Entry 8XKS (electron microscopy, 3.20 A resolution); this record covers chains E and F of the 20 polymer chains in the assembly.

== Chain E ==
Protein: Uncharacterized 341.7 kDa protein in psbD-psbC intergenic region
Organism: Chlamydomonas reinhardtii
UniProt: Q32065 (YCX9_CHLRE); numbering as in UniProt (aligned over 1-2971)
Sequence (2971 residues; each row starts with the number of its first residue):
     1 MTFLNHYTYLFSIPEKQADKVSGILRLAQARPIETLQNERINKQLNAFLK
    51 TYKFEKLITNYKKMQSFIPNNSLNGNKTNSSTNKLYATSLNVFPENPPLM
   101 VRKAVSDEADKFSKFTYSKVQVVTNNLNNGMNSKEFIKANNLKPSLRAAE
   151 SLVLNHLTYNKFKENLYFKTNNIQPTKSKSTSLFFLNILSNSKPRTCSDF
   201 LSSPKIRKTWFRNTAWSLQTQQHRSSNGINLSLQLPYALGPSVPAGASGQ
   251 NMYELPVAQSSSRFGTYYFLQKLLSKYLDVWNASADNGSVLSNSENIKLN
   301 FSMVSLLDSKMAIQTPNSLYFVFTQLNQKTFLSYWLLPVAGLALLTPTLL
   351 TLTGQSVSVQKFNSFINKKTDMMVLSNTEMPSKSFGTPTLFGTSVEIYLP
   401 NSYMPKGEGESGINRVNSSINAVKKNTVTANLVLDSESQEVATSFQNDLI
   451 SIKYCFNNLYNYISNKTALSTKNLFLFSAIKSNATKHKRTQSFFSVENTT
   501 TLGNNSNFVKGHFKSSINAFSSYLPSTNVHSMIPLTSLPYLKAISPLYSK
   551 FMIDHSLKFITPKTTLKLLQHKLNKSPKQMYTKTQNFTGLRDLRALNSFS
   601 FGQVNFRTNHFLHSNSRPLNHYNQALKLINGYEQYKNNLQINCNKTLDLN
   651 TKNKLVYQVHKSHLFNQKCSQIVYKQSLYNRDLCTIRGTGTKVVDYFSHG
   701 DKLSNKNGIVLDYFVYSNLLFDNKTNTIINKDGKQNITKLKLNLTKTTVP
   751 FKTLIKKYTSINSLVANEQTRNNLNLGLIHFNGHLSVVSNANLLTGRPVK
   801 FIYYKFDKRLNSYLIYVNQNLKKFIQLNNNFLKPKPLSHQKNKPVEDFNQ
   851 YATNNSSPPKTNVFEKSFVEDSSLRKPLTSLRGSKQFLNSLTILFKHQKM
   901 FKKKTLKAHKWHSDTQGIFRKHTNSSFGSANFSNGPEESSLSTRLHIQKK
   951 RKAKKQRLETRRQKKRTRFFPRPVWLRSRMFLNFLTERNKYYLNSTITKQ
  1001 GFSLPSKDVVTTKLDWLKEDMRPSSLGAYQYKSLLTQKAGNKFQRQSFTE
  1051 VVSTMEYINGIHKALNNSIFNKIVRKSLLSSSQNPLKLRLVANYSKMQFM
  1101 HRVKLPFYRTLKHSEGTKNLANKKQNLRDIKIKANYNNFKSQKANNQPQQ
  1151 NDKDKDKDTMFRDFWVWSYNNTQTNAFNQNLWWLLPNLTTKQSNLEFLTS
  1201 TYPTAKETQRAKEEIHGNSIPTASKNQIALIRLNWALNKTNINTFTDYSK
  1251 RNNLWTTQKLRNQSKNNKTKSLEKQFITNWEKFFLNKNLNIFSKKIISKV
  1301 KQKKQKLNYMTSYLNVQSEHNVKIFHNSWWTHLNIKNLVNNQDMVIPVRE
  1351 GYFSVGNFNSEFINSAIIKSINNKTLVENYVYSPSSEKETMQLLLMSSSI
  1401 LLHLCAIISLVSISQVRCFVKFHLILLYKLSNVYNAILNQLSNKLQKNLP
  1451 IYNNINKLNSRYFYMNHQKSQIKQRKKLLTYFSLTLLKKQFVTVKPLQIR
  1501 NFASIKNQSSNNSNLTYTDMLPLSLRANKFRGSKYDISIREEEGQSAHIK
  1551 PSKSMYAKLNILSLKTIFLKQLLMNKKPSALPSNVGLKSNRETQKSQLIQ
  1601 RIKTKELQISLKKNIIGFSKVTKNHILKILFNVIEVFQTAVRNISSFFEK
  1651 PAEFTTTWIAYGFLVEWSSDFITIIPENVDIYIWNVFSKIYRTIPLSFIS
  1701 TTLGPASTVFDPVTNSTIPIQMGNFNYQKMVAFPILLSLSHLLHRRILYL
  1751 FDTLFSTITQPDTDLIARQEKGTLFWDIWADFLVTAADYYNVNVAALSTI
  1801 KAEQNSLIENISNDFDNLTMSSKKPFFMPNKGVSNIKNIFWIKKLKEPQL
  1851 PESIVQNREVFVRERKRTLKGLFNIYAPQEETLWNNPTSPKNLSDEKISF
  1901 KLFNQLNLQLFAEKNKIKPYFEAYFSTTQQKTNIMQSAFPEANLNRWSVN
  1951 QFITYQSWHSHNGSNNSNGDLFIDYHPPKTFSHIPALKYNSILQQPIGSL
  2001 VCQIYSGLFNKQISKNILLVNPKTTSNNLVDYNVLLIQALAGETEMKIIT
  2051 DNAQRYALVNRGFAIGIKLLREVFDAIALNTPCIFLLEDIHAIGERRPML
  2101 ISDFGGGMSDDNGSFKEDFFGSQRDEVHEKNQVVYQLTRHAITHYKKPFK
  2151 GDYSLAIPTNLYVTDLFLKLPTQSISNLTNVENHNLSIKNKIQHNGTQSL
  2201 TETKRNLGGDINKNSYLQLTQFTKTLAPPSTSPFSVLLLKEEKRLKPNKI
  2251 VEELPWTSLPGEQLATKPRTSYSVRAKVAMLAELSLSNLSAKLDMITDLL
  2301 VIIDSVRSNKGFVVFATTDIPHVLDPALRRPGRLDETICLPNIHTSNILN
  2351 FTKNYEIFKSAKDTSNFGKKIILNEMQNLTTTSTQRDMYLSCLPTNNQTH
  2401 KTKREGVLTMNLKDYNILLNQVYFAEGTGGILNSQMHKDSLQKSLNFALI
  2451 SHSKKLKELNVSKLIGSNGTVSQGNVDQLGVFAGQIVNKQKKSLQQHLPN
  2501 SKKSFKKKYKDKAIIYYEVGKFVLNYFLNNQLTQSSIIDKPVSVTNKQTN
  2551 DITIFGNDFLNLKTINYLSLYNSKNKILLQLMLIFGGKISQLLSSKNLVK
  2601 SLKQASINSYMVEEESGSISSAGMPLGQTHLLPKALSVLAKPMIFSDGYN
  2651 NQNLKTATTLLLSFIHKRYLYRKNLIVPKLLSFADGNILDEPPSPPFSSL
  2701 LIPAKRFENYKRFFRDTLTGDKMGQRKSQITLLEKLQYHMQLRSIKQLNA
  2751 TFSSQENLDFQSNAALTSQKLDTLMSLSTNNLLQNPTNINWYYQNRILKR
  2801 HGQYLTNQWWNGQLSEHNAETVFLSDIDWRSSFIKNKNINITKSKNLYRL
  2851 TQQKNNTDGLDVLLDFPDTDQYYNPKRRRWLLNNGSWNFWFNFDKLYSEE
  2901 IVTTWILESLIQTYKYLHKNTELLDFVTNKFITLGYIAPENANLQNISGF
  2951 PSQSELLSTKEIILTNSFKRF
Not modelled in the structure: 1-264, 279-316, 352-446, 475-537, 576-614, 645-736, 757-784, 796-807, 830-878, 912-935, 996-1157, 1190-1219, 1266-1288, 1346-1357, 1449-1657, 1706-1725, 1814-1943, 1962-1968, 2099-2112, 2195-2233, 2384-2400, 2426-2442, 2462-2502, 2533-2548, 2606-2628, 2752-2771, 2837-2857, 2945-2952
Curated features (UniProtKB/Swiss-Prot):
  - natural variant: His660 (H660N: In strain: CC-503), Pro1023 to Ser1025 (sequence variant, change not given here; In strain: CC-503)

== Chain F ==
Protein: AAA+ ATPase domain-containing protein
Organism: Chlamydomonas reinhardtii
UniProt: A0A2K3DLF7 (A0A2K3DLF7_CHLRE); residues 1-1058 here = UniProt positions 1-1058
Sequence (1058 residues; row label = number of the first residue in the row):
     1 MQRRWSRAANVRTLATSRGEQPQDSGPSTSGRAELPLDSGIGKLISTTAK
    51 AIGLVGLMAVAVLSGPTRAAHARDRLSAQPAAEALIHHQQPYQQPHHHQQ
   101 QHRSAGAVANPVLSDLAAAPATLEPATLEPATSTTSALTPVEAAYSAYLR
   151 RIAEAYLAEHPQMAAPEHAAHVARVVRSRALGTPLSFDELMRSAVPAPGE
   201 VPNRNSRGQVAEQVRAILDQYDREDFDLGIKQFMLEAKVKAKLEAASRGT
   251 SRDRAAPKDYEEALAAELFAAEEGAAPKEKAKTEDMVDDAFTTEVVEEAM
   301 ALFGDANSVKTAWRTQEVLRELSYTQLWALVGEGHVARVRFYGPEKNKVM
   351 ATTRASAPGGERLCKVVLPPDPELLDHLVSNGVVVDTGVTEDDRLRASLL
   401 VQMLRYTVPFMVISGLFWMIHTWILDPLPNKFRRQEFIRYRREMLHVASK
   451 LNFRTPAREVRIDTGSPDFIKWDDINGIDEVKKEINEIIEYLRNPALLRS
   501 RGVARIGGVLLAGAPGTGKTLLAKAIAAEGGVRMFTCSGTDFYDVYSGVG
   551 ARRVRETFDRLRNAAPAILFIDEFDAMGAARGAQASGDESASIINELLVQ
   601 MDGFEDNRGIVVLGATNRPGAIDSALIRPGRFDRIIYMPLPDALGRAKIM
   651 QVHARNKAVDPNINWYEVARAMAGFTGADVMGLMARAARMAARQGRHAIT
   701 EDDIYAAMENKTMEATLEASTAGDGGGLVGGEGVEGSPDPIPPQLRRAVS
   751 VYEAGKALLAYITPDYEEIARVSVCPLNVLTGFTLFVEDEDKNVNAILTR
   801 SELEGRMVVHLAGRCAEKLVMGEGQMTGMGSPDLFHANLIAREMIMSMGM
   851 GRRTGPIDLLRVAATSEAASGADTLRAGPAAADGDPFYYHTTDMSTEQAR
   901 VALAEVVELLDAAEAKAMYGLAINWRALQALTQALLDRGTITGKEVAHIL
   951 ESNGVIHFPDPYTTGFGWDPDGSLRYPFKPDTPPEGGSGGGGAAAEGSAP
  1001 QTPDLSGARGKTWFAGTAYDAPRNADGTFKHGWHWNMPFSVKTELPDWYK
  1051 KEVERYSY
Not modelled in the structure: 1-307, 445-468, 867-884, 983-1001, 1045-1058

== How chain E and chain F interact ==
Contacting residue pairs - 251 pairs, chain E then chain F:
  Pro347(E) with Pro344(F)
  Glu1361(E) with Arg405(F)
  Ile1368(E) with Ala397(F), hydrophobic; Val401(F), hydrophobic
  Asn1372(E) with Val389(F); Asp393(F); Ala397(F)
  Asn1373(E) with Val389(F)
  Lys1374(E) with Gly343(F), hydrogen bond (side chain-backbone); Pro344(F), hydrogen bond (side chain-backbone); Lys346(F)
  Val1377(E) with Tyr342(F), hydrophobic; Met350(F), hydrophobic
  Asn1379(E) with Leu319(F); Lys365(F)
  Tyr1382(E) with Glu317(F)
  Lys1388(E) with Val389(F)
  Gln1392(E) with Leu400(F)
  Met1396(E) with Leu400(F), hydrophobic; Leu404(F), hydrophobic
  Tyr1682(E) with Met419(F), hydrogen bond (side chain-backbone); Thr422(F)
  Val1686(E) with Trp418(F); Thr422(F)
  Lys1689(E) with Trp418(F); His421(F), hydrogen bond (side chain-backbone); Thr422(F)
  Ile1690(E) with Gly415(F)
  Tyr1691(E) with Met411(F)
  Arg1692(E) with Trp418(F)
  Trp1958(E) with Gln435(F)
  His1959(E) with Arg439(F); Arg442(F)
  Tyr1989(E) with Glu732(F)
  Gln1995(E) with Arg689(F); Ala692(F); Arg693(F)
  Asn2010(E) with Pro429(F)
  Asn2060(E) with Val545(F)
  Arg2061(E) with Tyr543(F), hydrogen bond (backbone-side chain); Val545(F)
  Gly2062(E) with Tyr543(F)
  Phe2063(E) with Tyr543(F)
  Arg2071(E) with Arg441(F)
  Glu2072(E) with Arg441(F), salt bridge
  Asp2075(E) with Ile438(F)
  Ala2078(E) with Lys431(F), hydrogen bond (backbone-side chain)
  Leu2079(E) with Arg434(F); Gln435(F); Ile438(F), hydrophobic
  Thr2081(E) with Pro429(F); Lys431(F)
  Ser2114(E) with Arg861(F)
  Asp2118(E) with Arg861(F), salt bridge
  Gln2132(E) with Ala796(F)
  Tyr2135(E) with Ala796(F)
  Gln2136(E) with Asn795(F)
  Thr2138(E) with Leu798(F); Met848(F)
  Arg2139(E) with Asn793(F), hydrogen bond; Val794(F); Asn795(F); Ile797(F), hydrogen bond (side chain-backbone); Leu798(F)
  Ala2141(E) with His836(F); Glu843(F)
  Ile2142(E) with Leu798(F), hydrophobic; Leu803(F), hydrophobic; His836(F), hydrogen bond (backbone-side chain); Ile840(F), hydrophobic; Glu843(F)
  Thr2143(E) with Leu798(F); Arg806(F)
  His2144(E) with Glu788(F), salt bridge; Asn795(F)
  Tyr2145(E) with Pro832(F); Asp833(F); His836(F)
  Lys2146(E) with Thr712(F); Gly782(F), hydrogen bond (side chain-backbone); Phe783(F)
  Lys2147(E) with Thr712(F); Glu767(F), salt bridge; Phe786(F); Glu788(F)
  Pro2148(E) with Met708(F), hydrophobic; Lys711(F); Thr712(F); Leu785(F), hydrophobic
  Phe2149(E) with Phe675(F), hydrophobic; Asp679(F); Leu683(F), hydrophobic; Lys711(F)
  Lys2150(E) with Ala673(F), hydrogen bond (side chain-backbone); Gly674(F); Glu788(F), salt bridge
  Asp2152(E) with Lys711(F), salt bridge; Ala715(F)
  Tyr2153(E) with Lys711(F), hydrogen bond; Ala715(F), hydrophobic; Glu718(F), hydrogen bond
  Ala2156(E) with Tyr889(F)
  Pro2158(E) with Phe835(F); Leu839(F), hydrophobic; Tyr889(F), hydrophobic
  Thr2159(E) with Pro832(F); Phe835(F); His836(F); Leu839(F)
  Leu2161(E) with Phe887(F); Tyr889(F), hydrophobic
  Tyr2162(E) with Ser831(F); Phe835(F), hydrophobic
  Val2163(E) with Pro832(F), hydrophobic
  Thr2164(E) with Ala719(F)
  Asp2165(E) with Phe887(F)
  Phe2167(E) with Ser720(F); Gly725(F); Gly726(F); Leu728(F), hydrophobic
  Leu2168(E) with Ala719(F); Thr721(F); Ala722(F); Gly725(F)
  Thr2172(E) with Pro886(F)
  Ile2175(E) with Tyr888(F)
  Asn2183(E) with Tyr888(F)
  His2184(E) with Pro886(F); Tyr888(F), hydrogen bond
  Leu2186(E) with Asp885(F)
  Asp2294(E) with Thr540(F); Glu573(F)
  Thr2297(E) with Glu573(F), hydrogen bond
  Asp2298(E) with Thr540(F), hydrogen bond
  Asn2309(E) with Lys431(F); Arg434(F)
  Lys2310(E) with Pro429(F); Asn430(F); Lys431(F), hydrogen bond (backbone-side chain)
  Phe2312(E) with Lys431(F)
  Arg2329(E) with Lys711(F); Glu718(F), salt bridge
  Arg2330(E) with Thr676(F); Asp679(F), salt bridge
  Pro2331(E) with Ala678(F); Asp679(F); Gly682(F)
  Glu2336(E) with Arg689(F), salt bridge
  Thr2337(E) with Glu718(F), hydrogen bond
  Pro2341(E) with Glu732(F)
  Thr2345(E) with Glu735(F)
  Ile2348(E) with Gly733(F)
  Leu2349(E) with Val734(F), hydrophobic
  Asn2561(E) with Glu735(F)
  Leu2562(E) with Asp724(F); Gly725(F)
  Lys2563(E) with Asp724(F); Gly725(F); Gly726(F); Glu732(F), salt bridge; Val734(F); Gly736(F)
  Thr2564(E) with Glu735(F)
  Asn2566(E) with Gly725(F), hydrogen bond (side chain-backbone); Gly726(F)
  Tyr2567(E) with Gly727(F); Gly736(F); Pro738(F); Leu745(F); Leu780(F), hydrophobic
  Leu2570(E) with Thr827(F); Gly828(F), hydrogen bond (backbone-backbone)
  Tyr2571(E) with Gly727(F); Leu745(F), hydrophobic; Leu780(F), hydrogen bond (side chain-backbone); Thr827(F)
  Lys2576(E) with Gln744(F)
  Leu2592(E) with Pro1038(F), hydrophobic
  Lys2641(E) with Pro1038(F)
  Lys2667(E) with Ser831(F), hydrogen bond (backbone-side chain)
  Arg2668(E) with Met826(F), hydrogen bond (side chain-backbone); Thr827(F); Gly828(F); Ser831(F)
  Tyr2669(E) with Arg814(F), hydrogen bond (backbone-side chain); Ser831(F)
  Leu2670(E) with Glu823(F); Gly824(F); Met826(F)
  Tyr2671(E) with Glu823(F)
  Lys2673(E) with Leu834(F); Asp911(F), salt bridge; Glu914(F), salt bridge
  Asn2674(E) with Val907(F); Asp911(F)
  Ile2676(E) with Ser831(F); Leu834(F), hydrophobic; Phe835(F); Asn838(F), hydrogen bond (backbone-side chain)
  Val2677(E) with Asn838(F); Arg842(F), hydrogen bond (backbone-side chain); Leu903(F), hydrophobic; Val906(F), hydrophobic; Val907(F), hydrophobic; Leu910(F), hydrophobic
  Lys2679(E) with Phe835(F); Arg842(F), hydrogen bond (backbone-side chain)
  Leu2680(E) with Phe835(F), hydrophobic; Arg842(F); Phe887(F); Tyr889(F); His890(F), hydrogen bond (backbone-backbone)
  Leu2681(E) with Arg842(F); Met846(F), hydrophobic; Leu860(F), hydrophobic; Tyr888(F); His890(F); Thr891(F); Thr892(F)
  Ser2682(E) with Tyr888(F); Thr891(F); Thr892(F), hydrogen bond (backbone-backbone)
  Phe2683(E) with Thr892(F); Ala899(F), hydrophobic; Leu903(F), hydrophobic
  Ala2684(E) with Thr892(F); Asp893(F)
  Arg2878(E) with Thr896(F)
  Arg2879(E) with Met894(F), hydrogen bond (side chain-backbone); Ser895(F); Thr896(F), hydrogen bond
  Leu2881(E) with Thr896(F)
  Trp2890(E) with Thr896(F); Ala899(F); Arg900(F); Leu903(F), hydrophobic
  Phe2891(E) with Leu903(F), hydrophobic
  Glu2900(E) with Lys1042(F), salt bridge
  Thr2904(E) with His1031(F)
  Leu2907(E) with Phe1039(F), hydrophobic
  Glu2908(E) with His1031(F), salt bridge
  Leu2910(E) with Phe1039(F), hydrophobic
  Ile2911(E) with His1031(F); Gly1032(F); Trp1033(F), hydrophobic; Met1037(F), hydrophobic; Phe1039(F), hydrophobic
  Tyr2914(E) with Asn1036(F); Met1037(F), hydrophobic
  Lys2915(E) with Gly1032(F), hydrogen bond (side chain-backbone); His1034(F)
Also at the interface, not in a pair above, chain E (145 interface residues in all): Thr348, Asn1364, Ser1365, Ser1383, Glu1389, Asn1678, Asn1685, Ser1991, Leu2018, Pro2022, Ala2076, Leu2166, Pro2321, His2322, Asp2335, Cys2339, Asn2342, Ser2346, Val2638, Pro2678, Leu2689, Asp2690, Phe2697, His2918
Also at the interface, not in a pair above, chain F (154 interface residues in all): Gly388, Arg396, Ser414, Trp423, Asp426, Phe437, Met444, Asp544, Ser586, Arg686, Glu714, Gly723, Gly731, Pro742, Thr781, Glu790, His810, Met829, Val862, Thr865, Trp1013, Val1041

== Summary ==
145 residues of chain E and 154 residues of chain F are in contact, with 32 hydrogen bonds and 14 salt
bridges. Among the polar pairs are Glu2072(E)-Arg441(F), Asp2118(E)-Arg861(F) and His2144(E)-Glu788(F).
Chain E is Uncharacterized 341.7 kDa protein in psbD-psbC intergenic region and chain F is AAA+ ATPase
domain-containing protein, both from Chlamydomonas reinhardtii; the structure, The cryo-EM structure of
Orf2971-FtsHi motor complex, was determined by electron microscopy.
